Entry 8PT7 (electron microscopy, 2.80 A resolution); this record covers chains A and B of the 5 polymer chains in the assembly.

== Chain A ==
Molecule: Polymerase acidic protein (PA-like)
Organism: Tilapia lake virus
UniProtKB: A0A142I7Z3 (A0A142I7Z3_9VIRU); residues 1-419 here = UniProt positions 1-419
Amino-acid sequence (419 residues; each row starts with the number of its first residue):
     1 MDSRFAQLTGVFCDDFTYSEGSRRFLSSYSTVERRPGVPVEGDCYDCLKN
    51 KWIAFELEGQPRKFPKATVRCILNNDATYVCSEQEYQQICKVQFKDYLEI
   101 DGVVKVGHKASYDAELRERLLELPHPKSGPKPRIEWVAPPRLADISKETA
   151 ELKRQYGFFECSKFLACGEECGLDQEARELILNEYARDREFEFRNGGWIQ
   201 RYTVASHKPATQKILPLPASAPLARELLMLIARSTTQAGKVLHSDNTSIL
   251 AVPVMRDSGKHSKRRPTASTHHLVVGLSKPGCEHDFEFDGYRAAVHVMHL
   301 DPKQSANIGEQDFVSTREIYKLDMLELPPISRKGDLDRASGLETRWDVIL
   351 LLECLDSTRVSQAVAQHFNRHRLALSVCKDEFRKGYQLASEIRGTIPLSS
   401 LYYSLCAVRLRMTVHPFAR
Not modelled in the structure: 418-419
Bound ions: Zn2+: Cys161, Cys282, His284, His296

== Chain B ==
Molecule: Putative PB1
Organism: Tilapia lake virus
UniProtKB: A0A1Y9SHW4 (A0A1Y9SHW4_9VIRU); residue numbers follow UniProt; this construct covers 1-519
Amino-acid sequence (519 residues; row label = number of the first residue in the row):
     1 MWAFQEGVCKGNLLSGPTSMKAPDSAARESIDRASEIMTGKSYNAVHTGD
    51 LSKLPNQGESPLRIVDSDLYSERSCCWVIEKEGRVVCKSTTLTRGMTSLL
   101 NTTKCSSPSELICKVLTVESLSEKIGDTSVEELLSHGRYFKCALRDQERG
   151 KPKSRAIFLSHPFFRLLSSVVETHARSVLSKVSAVYTATASAEQRAMMAA
   201 QVVESRKHVLNGDCTKYNEAIDADTLLKVWDAIGMGSIGVMLAYMVRRKC
   251 VLIKDTLVECPGGMLMGMFNATATLALQGTTDRFLSFSDDFITSFNSPAE
   301 LREIEDLLFASCHNLSLKKSYISVASLEINSCTLTRDGDLATGLGCTAGV
   351 PFRGPLVTLKQTAAMLSGAVDSGVMPFHSAERLFQIKQQECAYRYNNPTY
   401 TTRNEDFLPTCLGGKTVISFQSLLTWDCHPFWYQVHPDGPDTIDQKVLSV
   451 LASKTRRRRTRLEALSDLDPLVPHRLLVSESDVSKIRAARQAHLKSLGLE
   501 QPTNFNYAIYKAVQPTAGC
Not modelled in the structure: 516-519
Bound ions: Mg2+: Asp213, Asp290
Reported in the primary citation:
  - specificity-determining residues: Asn270 (proposed by the authors, not directly observed)

== How chain A and chain B interact ==
Residue-residue contacts (218; chain A residue first):
  Glu58(A) - Ser109(B)  hydrogen bond (backbone-side chain)
  Glu58(A) - Cys113(B)
  Glu58(A) - Arg475(B)  salt bridge
  Gly59(A) - Ser109(B)
  Gly59(A) - Glu110(B)
  Gly59(A) - Cys113(B)
  Pro61(A) - Glu110(B)
  Asn74(A) - Arg475(B)
  Asn75(A) - Pro61(B)
  Asn75(A) - Leu62(B)  hydrogen bond (side chain-backbone)
  Asn75(A) - Arg63(B)
  Val80(A) - Pro473(B)  hydrophobic
  Cys81(A) - Leu476(B)
  Ser82(A) - Leu476(B)
  Gln87(A) - Leu471(B)
  Gln87(A) - Pro473(B)
  Val104(A) - Leu62(B)  hydrogen bond (backbone-backbone)
  Val104(A) - Cys113(B)  hydrophobic
  Val104(A) - Leu116(B)  hydrophobic
  Lys105(A) - Gly58(B)
  Lys105(A) - Glu59(B)
  Lys105(A) - Ser60(B)
  Lys105(A) - Leu62(B)
  Val106(A) - Gln57(B)
  Val106(A) - Ser60(B)  hydrogen bond (backbone-backbone)
  Val106(A) - Leu62(B)
  Val106(A) - His174(B)
  Val106(A) - Met235(B)
  Val106(A) - Gly236(B)
  Gly107(A) - Gly58(B)  hydrogen bond (backbone-backbone)
  Gly107(A) - Gly234(B)
  Gly107(A) - Gly236(B)
  His108(A) - Leu116(B)  hydrogen bond (side chain-backbone)
  His108(A) - Gly236(B)
  His108(A) - Ser237(B)  hydrogen bond (backbone-backbone)
  Lys109(A) - Ser237(B)
  Ala110(A) - Leu116(B)
  Ala110(A) - Ser237(B)  hydrogen bond (backbone-side chain)
  Ser111(A) - Val118(B)  hydrogen bond (side chain-backbone)
  Ser111(A) - Glu119(B)  hydrogen bond (side chain-backbone)
  Tyr112(A) - Val115(B)  hydrogen bond (side chain-backbone)
  Tyr112(A) - Leu116(B)
  Tyr112(A) - Val118(B)  hydrophobic
  Tyr112(A) - Leu121(B)  hydrophobic
  Tyr112(A) - Met241(B)  hydrophobic
  Asp113(A) - Ser237(B)  hydrogen bond
  Asp113(A) - Val240(B)
  Glu115(A) - Leu121(B)
  Leu116(A) - Val240(B)  hydrophobic
  Leu116(A) - Met241(B)  hydrophobic
  Arg117(A) - Asp231(B)  salt bridge
  Arg117(A) - Val240(B)
  Arg119(A) - Glu131(B)  salt bridge
  Arg119(A) - Tyr244(B)  hydrogen bond
  Leu120(A) - Leu227(B)  hydrophobic
  Leu120(A) - Val240(B)
  Leu120(A) - Ala243(B)  hydrophobic
  Leu120(A) - Tyr244(B)
  Leu120(A) - Arg247(B)
  Leu123(A) - Tyr244(B)  hydrophobic
  Leu123(A) - Arg247(B)
  Leu123(A) - Arg248(B)
  Pro124(A) - Met38(B)
  Pro124(A) - Arg247(B)  hydrogen bond (backbone-side chain)
  His125(A) - Met38(B)
  His125(A) - Asp224(B)  salt bridge
  Pro126(A) - Met38(B)
  Pro126(A) - Val46(B)
  Pro126(A) - Asp222(B)
  Pro126(A) - Asp224(B)
  Lys127(A) - Met38(B)  hydrogen bond (backbone-backbone)
  Lys127(A) - Thr39(B)
  Lys127(A) - Gly40(B)
  Lys127(A) - Val46(B)
  Ser128(A) - Gly40(B)
  Ser128(A) - Asn44(B)
  Ser128(A) - Val46(B)
  Gly129(A) - Gly40(B)
  Gly129(A) - Tyr43(B)
  Gly129(A) - Asn44(B)
  Gly129(A) - Phe309(B)
  Pro130(A) - Gly40(B)
  Pro130(A) - Phe309(B)
  Lys131(A) - Asp306(B)  salt bridge
  Lys131(A) - Phe309(B)
  Pro132(A) - Phe309(B)
  Ile134(A) - Glu305(B)
  Ile134(A) - Leu315(B)  hydrophobic
  Ile134(A) - Leu317(B)  hydrophobic
  Trp136(A) - Leu210(B)  hydrophobic
  Trp136(A) - Leu301(B)
  Trp136(A) - Glu305(B)
  Trp136(A) - Ile322(B)  hydrophobic
  Arg225(A) - Glu390(B)  salt bridge
  Arg225(A) - Tyr393(B)
  Glu226(A) - Tyr393(B)
  Leu228(A) - Arg394(B)
  Met229(A) - Tyr393(B)
  Met229(A) - Arg394(B)
  Ala232(A) - Arg394(B)
  Asp301(A) - Ser19(B)
  Asp301(A) - Met20(B)  hydrogen bond (side chain-backbone)
  Pro302(A) - Met20(B)  hydrophobic
  Lys303(A) - Thr18(B)
  Lys303(A) - Ser19(B)
  Lys303(A) - Met20(B)
  Lys303(A) - Asp146(B)  salt bridge
  Asn307(A) - Ser15(B)
  Asn307(A) - Gly16(B)  hydrogen bond (side chain-backbone)
  Asn307(A) - Thr18(B)
  Asn307(A) - Gln147(B)  hydrogen bond
  Gly309(A) - Arg394(B)  hydrogen bond (backbone-side chain)
  Glu310(A) - Ser15(B)  hydrogen bond
  Glu310(A) - Pro351(B)
  Glu310(A) - Phe352(B)  hydrogen bond (backbone-backbone)
  Glu310(A) - Arg353(B)  salt bridge
  Gln311(A) - Leu14(B)
  Gln311(A) - Ser15(B)  hydrogen bond (side chain-backbone)
  Asp312(A) - Phe352(B)
  Asp312(A) - Lys387(B)  salt bridge
  Asp312(A) - Glu390(B)
  Val314(A) - Ile386(B)  hydrophobic
  Val314(A) - Glu390(B)
  Ser315(A) - Lys387(B)
  Thr316(A) - Leu13(B)
  Thr316(A) - Leu14(B)
  Glu318(A) - Arg382(B)  salt bridge
  Glu318(A) - Leu383(B)
  Ile319(A) - Leu13(B)  hydrophobic
  Ile319(A) - Leu344(B)  hydrophobic
  Ile319(A) - Leu383(B)  hydrophobic
  Tyr320(A) - Met1(B)  hydrophobic
  Tyr320(A) - Trp2(B)
  Tyr320(A) - Gln5(B)  hydrogen bond (backbone-side chain)
  Tyr320(A) - Gly11(B)
  Tyr320(A) - Leu13(B)
  Leu322(A) - Met375(B)  hydrophobic
  Leu322(A) - Ser379(B)
  Leu322(A) - Leu383(B)  hydrophobic
  Asp323(A) - Gln5(B)
  Asp323(A) - Glu6(B)  hydrogen bond (backbone-backbone)
  Asp323(A) - Gly7(B)  hydrogen bond (side chain-backbone)
  Met324(A) - Met1(B)  hydrophobic
  Met324(A) - Phe4(B)
  Met324(A) - Gln5(B)
  Leu325(A) - Phe4(B)  hydrogen bond (backbone-backbone)
  Leu325(A) - Glu6(B)
  Glu326(A) - Phe4(B)
  Leu327(A) - Phe4(B)  hydrophobic
  Pro328(A) - Phe4(B)
  Trp346(A) - Phe4(B)  hydrophobic
  Asp347(A) - Met1(B)
  Leu350(A) - Met1(B)  hydrophobic
  Glu353(A) - Trp2(B)  hydrogen bond
  Glu353(A) - Leu14(B)
  Ser357(A) - Pro17(B)
  Ser357(A) - Thr18(B)  hydrogen bond (backbone-backbone)
  Thr358(A) - Pro17(B)
  Thr358(A) - Pro152(B)
  Arg359(A) - Ser15(B)  hydrogen bond (side chain-backbone)
  Arg359(A) - Gly16(B)
  Val360(A) - Pro152(B)  hydrophobic
  Ser361(A) - Trp2(B)
  Gln362(A) - Gly11(B)
  Gln362(A) - Leu14(B)  hydrogen bond (side chain-backbone)
  Gln362(A) - Ser15(B)  hydrogen bond (side chain-backbone)
  Gln362(A) - Gly16(B)
  Gln362(A) - Pro17(B)
  Gln362(A) - Arg149(B)
  Gln362(A) - Gly150(B)
  Ala363(A) - Gly150(B)
  Val364(A) - Trp2(B)  hydrophobic
  Ala365(A) - Trp2(B)  hydrophobic
  Ala365(A) - Lys10(B)
  Gln366(A) - Lys10(B)
  Gln366(A) - Arg149(B)
  Gln366(A) - Gly150(B)
  His367(A) - Lys318(B)
  Phe368(A) - Trp2(B)  hydrophobic
  Phe368(A) - Ala3(B)
  Asn369(A) - Val8(B)
  Asn369(A) - Cys9(B)
  Asn369(A) - Lys10(B)
  Asn369(A) - Glu328(B)
  Arg370(A) - Lys319(B)
  Arg370(A) - Tyr321(B)
  Arg372(A) - Gln5(B)  hydrogen bond (side chain-backbone)
  Arg372(A) - Glu6(B)  hydrogen bond (side chain-backbone)
  Arg372(A) - Gly7(B)  hydrogen bond (side chain-backbone)
  Leu373(A) - Val8(B)  hydrophobic
  Leu373(A) - Tyr321(B)
  Leu373(A) - Ser323(B)
  Leu373(A) - Ser326(B)
  Leu373(A) - Glu328(B)
  Leu373(A) - Thr333(B)
  Ala374(A) - Tyr321(B)  hydrophobic
  Ala374(A) - Ile322(B)
  Leu375(A) - Ile322(B)  hydrogen bond (backbone-backbone)
  Leu375(A) - Val324(B)  hydrophobic
  Ser376(A) - Tyr321(B)
  Ser376(A) - Ile322(B)  hydrogen bond (backbone-backbone)
  Cys378(A) - Leu317(B)
  Glu381(A) - Leu317(B)
  Glu381(A) - Lys318(B)
  Phe382(A) - Leu317(B)
  Phe382(A) - Lys318(B)
  Gly385(A) - Lys318(B)
  Ser390(A) - Lys153(B)  hydrogen bond (backbone-side chain)
  Glu391(A) - Lys153(B)  hydrogen bond (backbone-side chain)
  Ile392(A) - Pro152(B)  hydrophobic
  Ser404(A) - Trp2(B)
  Ala407(A) - Ala3(B)
  Ala407(A) - Phe4(B)
  Val408(A) - Trp2(B)  hydrophobic
  Leu410(A) - Phe4(B)
  Arg411(A) - Ala3(B)  hydrogen bond (side chain-backbone)
  Arg411(A) - Phe4(B)
  Arg411(A) - Gln5(B)  hydrogen bond (side chain-backbone)
Interface residues without a listed pair, chain A (108 interface residues in all): Gln60, Gln84, Gln88, Ser244, Asp245, Gln304, Arg317, Cys354, Val377, Lys384, His415
Interface residues without a listed pair, chain B (110 interface residues in all): Asn12, Ile37, Lys41, Ser42, Ala45, Thr117, Ser120, Val130, Leu134, Val170, His208, Ile238, Arg302, Ser320, Gly343

== In short ==
Chain A and chain B form an interface of 108 and 110 residues respectively, with 40 hydrogen bonds and 10 salt
bridges. Polar contacts include Glu58(A)-Arg475(B), Arg117(A)-Asp231(B) and Arg119(A)-Glu131(B). Cys161(A),
Cys282(A), His284(A) and His296(A) coordinate Zn2+. Asp213(B) and Asp290(B) coordinate Mg2+. From the paper:
the specificity determinant Asn270(B).
Here chain A is Polymerase acidic protein (PA-like) and chain B is Putative PB1, both from Tilapia lake virus.
Entry 8PT7 (Tilapia Lake Virus polymerase in cRNA pre-initiation state mode A (core-endo only)) was determined
by electron microscopy, deposited together with 8PSN, 8PSO, 8PSQ, 8PSS, 8PSU, 8PSX and 6 further entries.
